PDB entry 5LMP | electron microscopy, 5.35 A resolution (low resolution: residue-level contacts below are approximate; hydrogen-bond / salt-bridge calls are withheld) | chains A and K of the 24 polymer chains in the assembly

Chain A:
Molecule: 16S rRNA
Organism: Thermus thermophilus HB8
Sequence (1522 nucleotides; numbered 0 to 1544 plus 21 insertion-coded residues; 44 numbers in that range are skipped by the numbering (no residue carries them; nothing is unmodelled there); the number before each row is that of its first residue; a row labelled like 189A-189L holds insertion residues (189A, then the next letters in order); numbering starts at 0):
     0 UUUGUUGGAG AGUUUGAUCC UGGCUCAGGG UGAACGCUGG CGGCGUGCCU AAGACAUGCA
    60 AGUCGUGCGG GCCG
    76 CGGGGUUUU
    88 ACUCCG
    96 UGGUCAGCGG CGGACGGGUG AGUAACGCGU GGGU
  129A G
   130 ACCUACCCGG AAGAGGGGGA CAACCCGGGG AAACUCGGGC UAAUCCCCCA UGUGGACCCG
189A-189L CCCCUUGGGGUG
   190 UGUCCAAAGG GCUUU
   216 GCCCGCUUCC GGAUGGGCCC GCGUCCCAUC AGCUAGUUGG UGGGGUAAUG GCCCACCAAG
   276 GCGACGACGG GUAGCCGGUC UGAGAGGAUG GCCGGCCACA GGGGCACUGA GACACGGGCC
   336 CCACUCCUAC GGGAGGCAGC AGUUAGGAAU CUUCCGCAAU GGGCGCAAGC CUGACGGAGC
   396 GACGCCGCUU GGAGGAAGAA GCCCUUCGGG GUGUAAACUC CUGA
   441 ACCCGGGACG AAACCCCC
   460 GA
   470 CGAGGGGA
   479 CUGACGGUAC CGGGGUAA
   498 UAGCGCCGGC CAACUCCGUG CCAGCAGCCG CGGUAAUACG GAGGGCGCGA GCGUUACCCG
   558 GAUUCACUGG GCGUAAAGGG CGUGUAGGCG GCCUGGGGCG UCCCAUGUGA AAGACCACGG
   618 CUCAACCGUG GGGGAGCGUG GGAUACGCUC AGGCUAGACG GUGGGAGAGG GUGGUGGAAU
   678 UCCCGGAGUA GCGGUGAAAU GCGCAGAUAC CGGGAGGAAC GCCGAUGGCG AAGGCAGCCA
   738 CCUGGUCCAC CCGUGACGCU GAGGCGCGAA AGCGUGGGGA GCAAACCGGA UUAGAUACCC
   798 GGGUAGUCCA CGCCCUAAAC GAUGCGCGCU AGGUCUCUGG GUCU
   848 CCUGGGGGCC GAAGCUAACG CGUUAAGCGC GCCGCCUGGG GAGUACGGCC GCAAGGCUGA
   908 AACUCAAAGG AAUUGACGGG GGCCCGCACA AGCGGUGGAG CAUGUGGUUU AAUUCGAAGC
   968 AACGCGAAGA ACCUUACCAG GCCUUGACAU GCUA
 1001A G
  1002 GGAACCCGGG UGAAAGCCUG GGGUGCCCC
1030A-1030D GCGA
  1031 GGGGAGCCCU AGCACAGGUG CUGCAUGGCC GUCGUCAGCU CGUGCCGUGA GGUGUUGGGU
  1091 UAAGUCCCGC AACGAGCGCA ACCCCCGCCG UUAGUUGCCA GCGGUUCGGC CGGGCACUCU
  1151 AACGGGACUG CCCGCG
  1168 AAAGCGGGAG GAAGGAGGGG ACGACGUCUG GUCAGCAUGG CCCUUACGGC CUGGGCGACA
  1228 CACGUGCUAC AAUGCCCACU ACAAAGCGAU GCCACCCGGC AACGGGGAGC UAAUCGCAAA
  1288 AAGGUGGGCC CAGUUCGGAU UGGGGUCUGC AACCCGACCC CAUGAAGCCG GAAUCGCUAG
  1348 UAAUCGCGGA UCAGCC
 1363A A
  1364 UGCCGCGGUG AAUACGUUCC CGGGCCUUGU ACACACCGCC CGUCACGCCA UGGGAGCGGG
  1424 CUCUACCCGA AGUCGCCGG
1442A-1442B GA
  1443 GCCUA
  1452 C
  1456 GGGCAGGCGC CGAGGGUAGG GCCCGUGACU GGGGCGAAGU CGUAACAAGG UAGCUGUACC
  1516 GGAAGGUGCG GCUGGAUCAC CUCCUUUCU
Disordered / not traced: 0-4, 1533, 1543-1544
Ion coordination: Mg2+ site 1 near U13 (its only coordinating residue here); Mg2+ site 2 near G21 (its only coordinating residue here); Mg2+ site 3: C48, G115; Mg2+ site 4 near A53 (its only coordinating residue here); Mg2+ site 5 near A59 (its only coordinating residue here); Mg2+ site 6 near G64 (its only coordinating residue here); Mg2+ site 7 near G107 (its only coordinating residue here); Mg2+ site 8: A109, G331; Mg2+ site 9: G117, G289; Mg2+ site 10: C121, G124, U125; Mg2+ site 11 near A195 (its only coordinating residue here); Mg2+ site 12 near G251 (its only coordinating residue here); 42 more Mg2+ sites not listed

Chain K:
Protein: 30S ribosomal protein S11
Organism: Thermus thermophilus (strain HB8 / ATCC 27634 / DSM 579)
UniProtKB: P80376 (RS11_THET8); residues 1-129 here = UniProt positions 1-129
Sequence (129 residues; numbered 1 to 129; the number before each row is that of its first residue):
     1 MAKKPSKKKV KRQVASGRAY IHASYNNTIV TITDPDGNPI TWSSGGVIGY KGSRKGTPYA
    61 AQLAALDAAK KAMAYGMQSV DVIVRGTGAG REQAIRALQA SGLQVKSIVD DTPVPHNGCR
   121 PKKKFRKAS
Disordered / not traced: 1-10

How chain A and chain K interact:
Pairs across the interface (71; chain A residue first):
  G674(A) / His-116(K)
  A675(A) / Val-114(K)
  A675(A) / Pro-115(K)
  A675(A) / His-116(K)
  A676(A) / Pro-113(K)
  A676(A) / Pro-115(K)
  U677(A) / Pro-113(K)
  G683(A) / Gly-37(K)
  G683(A) / Asn-38(K)
  A684(A) / Asn-38(K)
  A684(A) / Pro-39(K)
  G685(A) / Pro-39(K)
  G685(A) / Ile-40(K)
  G685(A) / Trp-42(K)
  U686(A) / Trp-42(K)
  A687(A) / Lys-71(K)
  G688(A) / Ser-44(K)
  G688(A) / Gly-46(K)
  G688(A) / Val-47(K)
  C689(A) / Asn-27(K)
  C689(A) / Ser-44(K)
  C689(A) / Gly-45(K)
  C689(A) / Gly-46(K)
  C689(A) / Lys-55(K)
  G690(A) / Ser-24(K)
  G690(A) / Asn-27(K)
  G690(A) / Lys-51(K)
  G690(A) / Lys-55(K)
  G691(A) / Asn-26(K)
  G691(A) / Gly-52(K)
  G691(A) / Lys-55(K)
  U692(A) / Asn-26(K)
  U692(A) / Gly-52(K)
  U692(A) / Lys-124(K)
  A694(A) / Ser-53(K)
  A695(A) / Lys-51(K)
  A695(A) / Gly-52(K)
  A695(A) / Ser-53(K)
  A704(A) / Trp-42(K)
  U705(A) / Ile-29(K)
  U705(A) / Trp-42(K)
  A706(A) / His-22(K)
  A706(A) / Ile-29(K)
  A706(A) / Thr-31(K)
  C707(A) / Tyr-20(K)
  C707(A) / Gly-37(K)
  C707(A) / Pro-39(K)
  C707(A) / Arg-85(K)
  C708(A) / Tyr-20(K)
  C708(A) / Asp-36(K)
  C708(A) / Gly-37(K)
  C708(A) / Arg-85(K)
  A716(A) / Asn-117(K)
  A716(A) / Gly-118(K)
  C717(A) / Asn-117(K)
  G718(A) / His-116(K)
  G718(A) / Asn-117(K)
  A777(A) / Cys-119(K)
  G778(A) / Cys-119(K)
  G778(A) / Arg-120(K)
  C779(A) / Arg-120(K)
  C779(A) / Pro-121(K)
  C779(A) / Lys-122(K)
  A780(A) / Lys-122(K)
  A780(A) / Lys-123(K)
  C797(A) / Lys-124(K)
  G798(A) / Lys-122(K)
  G1523(A) / Lys-123(K)
  C1524(A) / Arg-120(K)
  G1525(A) / Arg-120(K)
  C1538(A) / Glu-92(K)
Other interface residues (no listed pair), chain A (39 interface residues in all): A696, G799, U804, A1507, C1539
Other interface residues (no listed pair), chain K (39 interface residues in all): Thr-33, Thr-41, Lys-127

Overview:
Chain A and chain K each contribute 39 residues to their interface. C48(A) and G115(A) coordinate Mg2+ site 3.
A109(A) and G331(A) form the Mg2+ site 8.
Chain A is 16S rRNA (Thermus thermophilus HB8) and chain K is 30S ribosomal protein S11 (Thermus thermophilus
(strain HB8 / ATCC 27634 / DSM 579)); the structure, Structure of bacterial 30S-IF1-IF3-mRNA translation
pre-initiation complex (state-1C), was determined by electron microscopy (same publication as 5LMN, 5LMO,
5LMQ, 5LMR, 5LMS, 5LMT, 5LMU and 5LMV).
